2RGA - chain A; structure by X-ray diffraction, 1.90 A resolution.

# Chain A
Molecule: GTPase HRas
Source organism: Homo sapiens
UniProt: P01112 (RASH_HUMAN); residue numbers follow UniProt; this construct covers 1-166
Amino-acid sequence (166 residues; numbered 1 to 166; the number before each row is that of its first residue):
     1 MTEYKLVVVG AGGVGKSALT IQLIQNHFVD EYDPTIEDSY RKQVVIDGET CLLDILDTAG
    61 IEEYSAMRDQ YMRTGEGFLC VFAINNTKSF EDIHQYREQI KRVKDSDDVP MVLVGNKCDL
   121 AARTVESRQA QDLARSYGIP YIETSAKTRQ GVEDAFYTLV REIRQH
Construct notes: engineered mutation Ile-61 (Gln in P01112)
Metal / ion sites: Mg2+: Ser-17, Thr-35 (together with GMP-PNP); Ca2+: Glu-31, Asp-33
Small-molecule neighbours: GMP-PNP (GNP; phosphoaminophosphonic acid-guanylate ester): Ala-11, Gly-12, Gly-13, Val-14, Gly-15, Lys-16, Ser-17, Ala-18, Phe-28, Val-29, Asp-30, Glu-31, Tyr-32, Asp-33, Pro-34, Thr-35, Thr-58, Ala-59, Gly-60, Ile-61, Asn-116, Lys-117, Asp-119, Leu-120, Ser-145, Ala-146, Lys-147
Curated features (UniProtKB/Swiss-Prot):
  - region: His-166 (Hypervariable region)
  - motif: Tyr-32 to Tyr-40 (Effector region)
  - binding site (GTP): Gly-13 to Ala-18, Val-29 to Thr-35, Ala-59, Gly-60, Asn-116 to Asp-119, Ser-145 to Lys-147
  - modified residue: Met-1 (N-acetylmethionine), Thr-2 (N-acetylthreonine), Cys-118 (S-nitrosocysteine)
  - glycosylation: Thr-35 (Microbial infection: O-linked (Glc) threonine)
  - natural variant: Gly-12 (G12A: In CSTLO; G12C: In CSTLO; G12D: In CSTLO; G12E: In CSTLO; G12S: In CSTLO and CMEMS; G12V: In CSTLO, bladder carcinoma and CMEMS), Gly-13 (G13C: In CSTLO; G13D: In CSTLO; G13R: In SFM), Gln-22 (Q22K: In CMEMS), Glu-37 (E37EE: In CSTLO), Thr-58 (T58I: In CSTLO), Glu-63 (E63K: In CMEMS), Ser-89 (S89C: Found in a patient with severe fetal hydrops and pleural effusion; uncertain significance), Lys-117 (K117R: In CSTLO), Ala-146 (A146T: In CSTLO; A146V: In CSTLO)
  - mutagenesis: Ser-17 (S17N: Dominant negative. Prevents PLCE1 EGF-induced recruitment to plasma membrane. No effect on subcellular location of isoform 2), Asn-26 (N26G: Loss of interaction with PLCE1; when associated with V-12), Val-29 (V29A: No effect on interaction with PLCE1; when associated with V-12), Tyr-32 (Y32F: Loss of interaction and recruitment to plasma membrane of PLCE1; when associated with V-12), Pro-34 (P34G: No effect on interaction with PLCE1; when associated with V-12), Thr-35 (T35S: Loss of interaction with PLCE1; when associated with V-12), Glu-37 (E37G: No effect on interaction with PLCE1; when associated with V-12), Asp-38 (D38N: No effect on interaction with PLCE1; when associated with V-12), Ser-39 (S39C: No effect on interaction with PLCE1; when associated with V-12), Ala-59 (A59T: Loss of GTPase activity and creation of an autophosphorylation site), Ala-83 (A83T: GTP-binding activity reduced by factor of 30), Cys-118 (C118S: Abolishes S-nitrosylation. No stimulation of guanine nucleotide exchange), 3 further mutagenesis entries in UniProt
From the paper describing this entry:
  - contacts within the chain: Pro-34/Ile-61 (hydrophobic contact), Ile-61/Tyr-64 (hydrophobic contact)
  - binding site for GMP-PNP: Tyr-32, Thr-35
  - catalytic residues: Tyr-32 (proposed by the authors, not directly observed)

# In short
Bound to chain A: GMP-PNP. Ser-17 and Thr-35 form the Mg2+ site. Glu-31 and Asp-33 coordinate Ca2+. UniProt
lists 22 GTP-binding residues and 16 mutagenesis sites. The paper reports the catalytic residue Tyr-32; a
binding site for GMP-PNP at Tyr-32 and Thr-35.
Chain A is GTPase HRas (Homo sapiens); the structure, Crystal structure of H-RasQ61I-GppNHp, was determined by
X-ray diffraction (same publication as 2RGB, 2RGC, 2RGD, 2RGE and 2RGG).
